PDB entry 9G9T | electron microscopy, 1.80 A resolution | chains a and b of the 24 polymer chains in the assembly

Chain a:
Molecule: Cytochrome b
Source organism: Toxoplasma gondii
UniProtKB: O20672 (CYB_TOXGO); residues 10-368 here = UniProt positions 10-368
Sequence (360 residues; row label = number of the first residue in the row):
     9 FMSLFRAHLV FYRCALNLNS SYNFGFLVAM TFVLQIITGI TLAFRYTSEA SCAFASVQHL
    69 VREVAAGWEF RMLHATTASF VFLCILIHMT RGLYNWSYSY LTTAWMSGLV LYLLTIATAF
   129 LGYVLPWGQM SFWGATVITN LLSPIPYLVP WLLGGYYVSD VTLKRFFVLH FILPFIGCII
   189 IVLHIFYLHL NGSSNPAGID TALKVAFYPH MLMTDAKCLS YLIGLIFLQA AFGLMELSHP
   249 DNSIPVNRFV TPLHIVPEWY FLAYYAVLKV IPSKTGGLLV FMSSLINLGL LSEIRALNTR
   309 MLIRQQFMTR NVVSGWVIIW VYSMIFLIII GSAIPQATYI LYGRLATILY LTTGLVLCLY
Sequence notes: expression tag (9)
Curated features (UniProtKB/Swiss-Prot):
  - binding site (heme b): H82, H96, H178, H192
  - binding site (a ubiquinone): H197
What the authors report for this chain:
  - binding site for the ligand A1IJD: L26, F34, I189, V190, I193, H197, D223
  - specificity-determining residues: L26, M219, T222
  - mutagenesis - T222P: decreased binding to 7-methoxy ELQs (citing earlier work)

Chain b:
Molecule: Cytochrome c1, heme protein
Source organism: Toxoplasma gondii
UniProtKB: S7W9J5 (S7W9J5_TOXGG); numbering as in UniProt (aligned over 1-398)
Sequence (398 residues; numbered 1 to 398; the number before each row is that of its first residue):
     1 MGGGGGGALN KLFPGYKDKI WMKVPVQWRQ QMIQHWNKSY EKQVYSESVA LNRTFQARNQ
    61 LVLDRLKPSG AYRLPAVDYK RQLSRGTLVE GADFYLPTAQ EQQRLARHFE PYSEQEQEER
   121 RKFRFQSISV YLAVALGASF VHDYFYQRRP VAWCLEKEPP HPPSYPFWFK SLFHSHDIPS
   181 VRRGYEVYRK VCATCHSMEQ LHFRHLVGEV LPEKRVKQIA AEYDVTDGPN DQGEMYTRPG
   241 ILGDAFPSPY PNEEAARYAN GGAYPPDLSL ITAARHFGPD YLMALLGGYR DPPEGVELRP
   301 GLYWNVWFPG NAIAMPPPLM DEMIDYEDGT PCNISQMSKD VVNFLTWATE PTADERKLYG
   361 LKCVSAIAIG TVLMTLWWRF YWAMYATRRI DFGKLKYL
Not modelled in the structure: 1-155
Covalently attached groups: heme c (HEC) linked to C192, C195

Interface between chain a and chain b:
Pairs across the interface - 49 pairs, chain a then chain b:
  Q66(a) with L270(b)
  R70(a) with Q200(b), hydrogen bond; L201(b); H205(b); S269(b); L270(b); A348(b), hydrogen bond (side chain-backbone); P351(b)
  E71(a) with R204(b), salt bridge; H205(b), salt bridge
  W76(a) with E355(b); R356(b)
  E77(a) with Y359(b)
  M80(a) with E350(b); R356(b)
  L211(a) with R388(b); I390(b), hydrophobic
  V213(a) with Y385(b), hydrophobic
  P217(a) with Y381(b), hydrophobic
  H218(a) with W378(b); Y381(b); W382(b); Y385(b)
  M221(a) with M374(b), hydrophobic; W377(b)
  T222(a) with W378(b)
  K225(a) with M374(b); T375(b); W378(b)
  S228(a) with I367(b); T371(b)
  Y229(a) with T371(b)
  G232(a) with I367(b)
  A239(a) with R356(b), hydrogen bond (backbone-side chain)
  F240(a) with L172(b), hydrophobic; K357(b); G360(b); L361(b)
  E244(a) with H276(b)
  H247(a) with H276(b)
  P248(a) with A273(b); A274(b); R275(b); H276(b)
  S251(a) with L270(b); A273(b), hydrogen bond (side chain-backbone)
  I252(a) with A274(b), hydrophobic; R275(b)
  I342(a) with E158(b)
Interface residues without a listed pair, chain a (35 interface residues in all): L24, F62, V69, A224, I231, F235, L236, A238, L242, D249, L261
Interface residues without a listed pair, chain b (37 interface residues in all): E156, P309, T349, T352, V364

Summary:
Chain a and chain b form an interface of 35 and 37 residues respectively; the contacts include 4 hydrogen
bonds and 2 salt bridges. Among the polar pairs are E71(a)-R204(b), E71(a)-H205(b) and R70(a)-Q200(b). From
the paper: a binding site for the ligand A1IJD at L26(a), F34(a) and I189(a) among others; T222P of chain a
reduces binding to 7-methoxy ELQs.
Here chain a is Cytochrome b and chain b is Cytochrome c1, heme protein, both from Toxoplasma gondii. Entry
9G9T (Cryo-EM structure of the Toxoplasma gondii respiratory chain complex III inhibited by ELQ-300) was
determined by electron microscopy (same publication as 9I4X).
